PDB entry 7UO9 | electron microscopy, 3.13 A resolution | chains A and C of the 6 polymer chains in the assembly

== Chain A ==
Molecule: RNA-directed RNA polymerase
Organism: Severe acute respiratory syndrome coronavirus 2
Notes: EC 2.7.7.48
Reference sequence: P0DTD1 (R1AB_SARS2); residues 1-932 here correspond to UniProt positions 4393-5324 (UniProt number = residue number + 4392)
Chain sequence (932 residues; row label = number of the first residue in the row):
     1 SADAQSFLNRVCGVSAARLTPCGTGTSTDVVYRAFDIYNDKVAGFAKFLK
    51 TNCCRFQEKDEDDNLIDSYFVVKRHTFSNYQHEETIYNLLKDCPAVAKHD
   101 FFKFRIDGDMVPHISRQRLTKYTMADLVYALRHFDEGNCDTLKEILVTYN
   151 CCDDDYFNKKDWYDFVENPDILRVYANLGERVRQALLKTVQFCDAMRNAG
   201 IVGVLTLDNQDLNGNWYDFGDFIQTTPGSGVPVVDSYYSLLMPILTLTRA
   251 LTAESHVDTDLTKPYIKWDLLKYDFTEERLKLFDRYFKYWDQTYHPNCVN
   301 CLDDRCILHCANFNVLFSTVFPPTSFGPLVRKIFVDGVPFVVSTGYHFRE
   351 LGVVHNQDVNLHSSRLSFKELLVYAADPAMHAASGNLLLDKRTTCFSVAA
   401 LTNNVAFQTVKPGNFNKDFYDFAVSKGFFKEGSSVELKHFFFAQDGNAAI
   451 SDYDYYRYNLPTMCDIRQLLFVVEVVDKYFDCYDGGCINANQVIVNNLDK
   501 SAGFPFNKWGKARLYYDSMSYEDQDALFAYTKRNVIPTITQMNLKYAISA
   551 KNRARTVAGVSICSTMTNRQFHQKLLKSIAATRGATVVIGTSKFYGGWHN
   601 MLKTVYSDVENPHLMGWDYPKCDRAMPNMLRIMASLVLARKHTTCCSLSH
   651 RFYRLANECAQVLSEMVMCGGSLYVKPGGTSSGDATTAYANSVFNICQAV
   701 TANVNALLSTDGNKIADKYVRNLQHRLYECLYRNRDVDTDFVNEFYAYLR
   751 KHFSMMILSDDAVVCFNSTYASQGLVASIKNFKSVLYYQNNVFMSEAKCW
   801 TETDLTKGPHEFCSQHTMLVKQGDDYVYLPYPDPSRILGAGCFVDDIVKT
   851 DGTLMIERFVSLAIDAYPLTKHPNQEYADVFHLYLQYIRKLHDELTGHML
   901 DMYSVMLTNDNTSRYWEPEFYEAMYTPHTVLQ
Disordered / not traced: 1-3, 930-932
Metal / ion sites: Zn2+ site 1: His295, Cys301, Cys306, Cys310; Zn2+ site 2: Cys487, His642, Cys645, Cys646; Mg2+: Asp618, Tyr619, Asp760 (together with UTP)
Ligand contacts: UTP: Lys545, Arg555, Asp618, Tyr619, Pro620, Lys621, Cys622, Asp623, Thr680, Ser682, Thr687, Asn691, Asp760, Lys798
Curated features (UniProtKB/Swiss-Prot):
  - region: Lys545 to Arg555 (Interaction with RMP Remdesivir), Thr582 to Pro620 (RdRp Palm N-ter)
  - active site: Ser759, Asp760, Asp761
  - binding site (Mn(2+)): Asn209, Asp218
  - binding site (Zn(2+)): His295, Cys301, Cys306, Cys310, Cys487, His642, Cys645, Cys646
  - site: Gln932 (Cleavage)
What the authors report for this chain:
  - binding site for the ligand UTP: Lys545, Arg555
  - specificity-determining residues: Ser759
  - mutagenesis - S759A: decreased catalytic activity on RDV-TP
  - mutagenesis - T687A, N691A: decreased catalytic activity on ATP or RDV-TP

== Chain C ==
Molecule: Non-structural protein 7
Organism: Severe acute respiratory syndrome coronavirus 2
Reference sequence: P0DTD1 (R1AB_SARS2); residues 1-83 here correspond to UniProt positions 3860-3942 (UniProt number = residue number + 3859)
Chain sequence (92 residues; numbered -8 to 83; the number before each row is that of its first residue; numbers below 1 keep their minus sign (Val-8 is residue -8)):
    -8 VACTKEVHMSKMSDVKCTSVVLLSVLQQLRVESSSKLWAQCVQLHNDILL
    42 AKDTTEAFEKMVSLLSVLLSMQGAVDINKLCEEMLDNRATLQ
Disordered / not traced: -8 to 0, 74-83
Construct notes: expression tag (-8 to 0)
Curated features (UniProtKB/Swiss-Prot):
  - site: Gln83 (Cleavage)

== Chain A / chain C interface ==
Pairs across the interface - 31 pairs, chain A then chain C:
  Thr409(A) - Glu23(C)  hydrogen bond
  Thr409(A) - Trp29(C)
  Val410(A) - Trp29(C)
  Pro412(A) - Leu14(C)  hydrophobic
  Pro412(A) - Ser15(C)
  Gly413(A) - Val11(C)
  Gly413(A) - Ser15(C)
  Phe415(A) - Cys8(C)  hydrophobic
  Phe415(A) - Val12(C)  hydrophobic
  Tyr420(A) - Ser1(C)
  Tyr420(A) - Ser4(C)  hydrogen bond (side chain-backbone)
  Tyr420(A) - Asp5(C)
  Tyr420(A) - Cys8(C)  hydrophobic
  Phe429(A) - Ser1(C)  hydrogen bond (backbone-side chain)
  Glu431(A) - Ser1(C)
  Leu437(A) - Lys7(C)
  Phe440(A) - Lys7(C)
  Phe440(A) - Leu40(C)  hydrophobic
  Phe441(A) - His36(C)
  Phe442(A) - Leu40(C)  hydrophobic
  Phe442(A) - Leu41(C)  hydrophobic
  Ala443(A) - Leu14(C)  hydrophobic
  Ala443(A) - Val33(C)
  Ala443(A) - His36(C)
  Ala443(A) - Asn37(C)  hydrogen bond (backbone-side chain)
  Gln444(A) - Trp29(C)  hydrogen bond (backbone-side chain)
  Gln444(A) - Val33(C)
  Asn552(A) - Asn37(C)
  Asn552(A) - Leu41(C)
  Phe843(A) - Cys8(C)  hydrophobic
  Phe843(A) - Val11(C)  hydrophobic
Interface residues without a listed pair, chain A (21 interface residues in all): Lys411, Val424, Lys430, Asp445, Ala550
Interface residues without a listed pair, chain C (18 interface residues in all): Gln18, Ala30

== Overview ==
21 residues of chain A and 18 residues of chain C are in contact; the contacts include 5 hydrogen bonds. Polar
contacts include Thr409(A)-Glu23(C), Tyr420(A)-Ser4(C) and Phe429(A)-Ser1(C). The paper reports a binding site
for the ligand UTP at Lys545(A) and Arg555(A); T687A and N691A of chain A reduce catalytic activity on ATP or
RDV-TP.
Chain A is RNA-directed RNA polymerase and chain C is Non-structural protein 7, both from Severe acute
respiratory syndrome coronavirus 2; the structure, SARS-CoV-2 replication-transcription complex bound to UTP,
in a pre-catalytic state, was determined by electron microscopy together with 7UO4, 7UO7 and 7UOE from the
same study.
